PDB entry 6GG7 | X-ray diffraction, 1.32 A resolution | chains B and D of the 4 polymer chains in the assembly

== Chain B ==
Name: Glyceraldehyde-3-phosphate dehydrogenase
From: Thermosynechococcus elongatus (strain BP-1)
Notes: EC 1.2.1.-
UniProtKB: Q8DIW5 (Q8DIW5_THEEB); numbering as in UniProt (aligned over 1-337)
Chain sequence (339 residues; row label = number of the first residue in the row; numbers below 1 keep their minus sign (Gly-1 is residue -1)):
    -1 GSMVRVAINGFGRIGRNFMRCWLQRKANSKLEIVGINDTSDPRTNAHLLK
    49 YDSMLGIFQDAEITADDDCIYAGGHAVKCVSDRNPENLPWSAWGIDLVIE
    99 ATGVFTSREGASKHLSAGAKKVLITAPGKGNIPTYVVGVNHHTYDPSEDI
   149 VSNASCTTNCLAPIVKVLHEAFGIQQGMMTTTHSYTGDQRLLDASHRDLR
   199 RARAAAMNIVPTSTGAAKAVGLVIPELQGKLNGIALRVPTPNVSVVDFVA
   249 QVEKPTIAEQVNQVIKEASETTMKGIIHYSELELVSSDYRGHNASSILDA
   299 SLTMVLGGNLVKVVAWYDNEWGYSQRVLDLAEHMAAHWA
Unresolved in the structure: -1
Sequence notes: expression tag (-1 to 0)
Ligand contacts: NAD (nicotinamide-adenine-dinucleotide): Asn7, Gly8, Phe9, Gly10, Arg11, Ile12, Gly13, Asn35, Asp36, Thr37, Asp80, Arg81, Ala99, Thr100, Gly101, Val102, Phe103, Thr123, Ala124, Cys154, His181, Thr184, Asn317, Glu318, Tyr321

== Chain D ==
Name: CP12 polypeptide
From: Thermosynechococcus elongatus (strain BP-1)
UniProtKB: Q8DHX3 (Q8DHX3_THEEB); residue numbers follow UniProt; this construct covers 1-75
Chain sequence (77 residues; numbered -1 to 75; the number before each row is that of its first residue; numbers below 1 keep their minus sign (Gly-1 is residue -1)):
    -1 GSMSNLEKQIEQAREEAHKICDTEGATSGQCAAAWDALEELQAEAAHQRA
    49 EQQDHKTSFQQYCDDNPDAAECRIYDD
Unresolved in the structure: -1 to 53
Disulfides: Cys61-Cys70
Sequence notes: expression tag (-1 to 0)
Ligand contacts: NAD (nicotinamide-adenine-dinucleotide): Asp66, Tyr73, Asp74

== How chain B and chain D interact ==
Contacting residue pairs - 8 pairs, chain B then chain D:
  Thr37(B) with Phe57(D); Glu69(D)
  Ser38(B) with Phe57(D)
  Asp39(B) with Phe57(D)
  Ser79(B) with Ser56(D), hydrogen bond (backbone-side chain)
  Arg81(B) with Tyr60(D), hydrogen bond; Glu69(D), salt bridge
  Arg188(B) with Arg71(D)
Also at the interface, not in a pair above, chain B (7 interface residues in all): Thr42

== Summary ==
7 residues of chain B and 5 residues of chain D are in contact, with 2 hydrogen bonds and 1 salt bridge. Among
the polar pairs are Arg81(B)-Glu69(D), Ser79(B)-Ser56(D) and Arg81(B)-Tyr60(D). Chain B binds NAD. Chain D
binds NAD.
Chain B is Glyceraldehyde-3-phosphate dehydrogenase and chain D is CP12 polypeptide, both from
Thermosynechococcus elongatus (strain BP-1); the structure, cyanobacterial GAPDH with full-length CP12, was
determined by X-ray diffraction, deposited together with 6GFO, 6GFQ, 6GHL, 6GHR and 6GVE.
